Entry 7X57 (electron microscopy, 3.63 A resolution); this record covers chains B and I of the 10 polymer chains in the assembly.

Chain B:
Name: Histone H4
Organism: Homo sapiens
UniProt: P62805 (H4_HUMAN); residues 0-102 here correspond to UniProt positions 1-103 (UniProt number = residue number + 1)
Chain sequence (106 residues; numbered -3 to 102; the number before each row is that of its first residue; numbers below 1 keep their minus sign (Gly-3 is residue -3)):
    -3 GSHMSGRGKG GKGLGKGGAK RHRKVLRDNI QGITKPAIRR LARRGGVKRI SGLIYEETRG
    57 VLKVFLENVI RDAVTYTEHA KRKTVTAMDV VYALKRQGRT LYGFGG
Unresolved in the structure: -3 to 22, 96-102
Construct notes: expression tag (-3 to -1)
UniProt features mapped onto this chain:
  - DNA-binding region: Lys16 to Lys20
  - modified residue: Ser1 (N-acetylserine), Arg3 (Asymmetric dimethylarginine), Lys5 (N6-(2-hydroxyisobutyryl)lysine), Lys8 (N6-(2-hydroxyisobutyryl)lysine), Lys12 (N6-(2-hydroxyisobutyryl)lysine), Lys16 (N6-(2-hydroxyisobutyryl)lysine), Lys20 (N6,N6,N6-trimethyllysine), Lys31 (N6-(2-hydroxyisobutyryl)lysine), Lys44 (N6-(2-hydroxyisobutyryl)lysine), Ser47 (Phosphoserine), Tyr51 (Phosphotyrosine), Lys59 (N6-(2-hydroxyisobutyryl)lysine), Lys77 (N6-(2-hydroxyisobutyryl)lysine), Lys79 (N6-(2-hydroxyisobutyryl)lysine), Thr80 (Phosphothreonine), Tyr88 (Phosphotyrosine), Lys91 (N6-(2-hydroxyisobutyryl)lysine)
  - cross-link (Glycyl lysine isopeptide (Lys-Gly)): Lys12 (interchain with G-Cter in SUMO2), Lys20 (interchain with G-Cter in SUMO2), Lys31 (interchain with G-Cter in SUMO2), Lys59 (interchain with G-Cter in SUMO2), Lys79 (interchain with G-Cter in SUMO2), Lys91 (interchain with G-Cter in SUMO2)
From the paper describing this entry:
  - self-association interface (contacts with another copy of this molecule); pairs are residue here / residue on that copy: Glu74-Tyr88, Asp85-His75, Arg92-Asp68

Chain I:
Molecule: Widom601 DNA FW
Organism: synthetic construct
Sequence (145 nucleotides; numbered -70 to 74; the number before each row is that of its first residue; numbers below 1 keep their minus sign (DA-70 is residue -70)):
   -70 ATCAGAATCC CGGTGCCGAG GCCGCTCAAT TGGTCGTAGA CAGCTCTAGC ACCGCTTAAA
   -10 CGCACGTACG CGCTGTCCCC CGCGTTTTAA CCGCCAAGGG GATTACTCCC TAGTCTCCAG
    50 GCACGTGTCA GATATATACA TCGAT
Unresolved in the structure: -70 to -62, 60-74

Interface between chain B and chain I:
Residue-residue contacts (14):
  Arg35(B) - DA-23(I)  salt bridge to the phosphate
  Arg35(B) - DG-22(I)  salt bridge to the phosphate
  Arg39(B) - DA-23(I)  sugar contact
  Arg39(B) - DG-22(I)  salt bridge to the phosphate
  Ile46(B) - DT-24(I)  phosphate contact
  Ile46(B) - DA-23(I)  hydrogen bond to the phosphate
  Ser47(B) - DT-24(I)  phosphate contact
  Gly48(B) - DT-24(I)  hydrogen bond to the phosphate
  Tyr51(B) - DA-23(I)  phosphate contact
  Arg78(B) - DA-3(I)  phosphate contact
  Arg78(B) - DC-2(I)  salt bridge to the phosphate
  Lys79(B) - DT-4(I)  salt bridge to the phosphate
  Lys79(B) - DA-3(I)  phosphate contact
  Thr80(B) - DA-3(I)  hydrogen bond to the phosphate
Interface residues without a listed pair, chain B (12 interface residues in all): Arg23, Arg45, Thr82
Interface residues without a listed pair, chain I (7 interface residues in all): DT-15

In short:
12 residues of chain B and 7 residues of chain I are in contact; the contacts include 3 hydrogen bonds and 5
salt bridges. Among the polar pairs are Ile46(B)-DA-23(I), Gly48(B)-DT-24(I) and Thr80(B)-DA-3(I). From
UniProt: a DNA-binding region on chain B. From the paper: a self-association interface involving Glu74(B),
Asp85(B) and Arg92(B).
Here chain B is Histone H4 (Homo sapiens) and chain I is Widom601 DNA FW (synthetic construct). Entry 7X57
(Cryo-EM structure of human subnucleosome (closed form)) was determined by electron microscopy together with
7X58 and 7YOZ from the same study.
